PDB entry 1R12 | X-ray diffraction, 1.70 A resolution | chains A and B

[Chain A (and B)]
Molecule: ADP-ribosyl cyclase
Organism: Aplysia californica
Notes: EC 3.2.2.5; chain B of this document is another copy of the same molecule, construct and numbering; everything in this record applies to it too
UniProt: P29241 (NADA_APLCA); residues 1-258 here correspond to UniProt positions 25-282 (UniProt number = residue number + 24)
Chain sequence (258 residues; numbered 1 to 258; the number before each row is that of its first residue):
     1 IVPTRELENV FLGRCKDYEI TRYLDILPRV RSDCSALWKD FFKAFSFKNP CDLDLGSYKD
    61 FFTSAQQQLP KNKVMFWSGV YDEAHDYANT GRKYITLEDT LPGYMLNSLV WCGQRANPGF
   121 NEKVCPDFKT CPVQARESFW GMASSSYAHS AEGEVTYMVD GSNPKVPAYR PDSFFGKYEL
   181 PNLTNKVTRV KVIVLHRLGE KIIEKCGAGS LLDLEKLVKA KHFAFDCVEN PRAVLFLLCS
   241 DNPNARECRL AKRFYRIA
Unresolved in the structure: 252-258
Disulfides: Cys15-Cys34, Cys51-Cys131, Cys112-Cys125, Cys206-Cys227, Cys239-Cys248
What the authors report for this chain:
  - catalytic residues: Glu98, Trp140 (proposed by the authors, not directly observed)

[Interface between chain A and chain B]
Pairs across the interface (52; chain A residue first):
  Thr4(A) - Ile20(B)
  Arg5(A) - Ile20(B)
  Glu6(A) - Lys16(B)  salt bridge
  Asn9(A) - Lys16(B)
  Val10(A) - Ile20(B)  hydrophobic
  Val10(A) - Thr21(B)
  Gly13(A) - Gly13(B)
  Arg14(A) - Asp17(B)  salt bridge
  Arg14(A) - Thr21(B)  hydrogen bond
  Arg14(A) - Arg22(B)
  Lys16(A) - Glu6(B)  salt bridge
  Lys16(A) - Asn9(B)
  Asp17(A) - Arg14(B)  salt bridge
  Ile20(A) - Thr4(B)
  Ile20(A) - Arg5(B)
  Ile20(A) - Val10(B)  hydrophobic
  Thr21(A) - Val10(B)
  Thr21(A) - Arg14(B)  hydrogen bond
  Arg22(A) - Arg14(B)
  Leu109(A) - Thr21(B)
  Arg232(A) - Pro243(B)  hydrogen bond (side chain-backbone)
  Arg232(A) - Cys248(B)  hydrogen bond (side chain-backbone)
  Arg232(A) - Leu250(B)
  Ala233(A) - Ser240(B)  hydrogen bond (backbone-side chain)
  Phe236(A) - Phe236(B)
  Phe236(A) - Cys239(B)  hydrophobic
  Phe236(A) - Ser240(B)
  Phe236(A) - Pro243(B)
  Phe236(A) - Cys248(B)
  Phe236(A) - Leu250(B)  hydrophobic
  Leu237(A) - Ser240(B)
  Cys239(A) - Phe236(B)  hydrophobic
  Ser240(A) - Ala233(B)
  Ser240(A) - Phe236(B)
  Ser240(A) - Leu237(B)
  Asp241(A) - Arg92(B)  salt bridge
  Pro243(A) - Arg232(B)  hydrogen bond (backbone-side chain)
  Pro243(A) - Phe236(B)  hydrophobic
  Asn244(A) - Arg232(B)  hydrogen bond
  Cys248(A) - Arg232(B)  hydrogen bond (backbone-side chain)
  Cys248(A) - Phe236(B)
  Arg249(A) - Leu250(B)
  Arg249(A) - Ala251(B)  hydrogen bond (backbone-backbone)
  Leu250(A) - Leu235(B)  hydrophobic
  Leu250(A) - Phe236(B)  hydrophobic
  Leu250(A) - Glu247(B)
  Leu250(A) - Arg249(B)
  Leu250(A) - Leu250(B)  hydrophobic
  Leu250(A) - Ala251(B)
  Ala251(A) - Arg249(B)  hydrogen bond (backbone-backbone)
  Ala251(A) - Leu250(B)
  Ala251(A) - Ala251(B)
Also at the interface, not in a pair above, chain A (33 interface residues in all): Glu19, Asp86, Tyr87, Asn89, Lys93, Tyr104, Leu235
Also at the interface, not in a pair above, chain B (33 interface residues in all): Asp86, Asn89, Lys93, Tyr104, Leu109, Asp241, Asn244

[Overview]
Chain A and chain B each contribute 33 residues to their interface, with 10 hydrogen bonds and 5 salt bridges.
Polar pairs include Glu6(A)-Lys16(B), Arg14(A)-Asp17(B) and Asp241(A)-Arg92(B). The paper reports catalytic
residues Glu98(A) and Trp140(A).
Both chains are ADP-ribosyl cyclase (Aplysia californica). Entry 1R12 (Native Aplysia ADP ribosyl cyclase) was
determined by X-ray diffraction, deposited together with 1R0S, 1R15 and 1R16.
